Entry 2IWT (X-ray diffraction, 2.30 A resolution); this record covers chains A and B.

Chain A:
Protein: Thioredoxin H isoform 2
Organism: Hordeum vulgare
Reference sequence: Q7XZK2 (Q7XZK2_HORVD); residues 1-122 here = UniProt positions 1-122
Amino-acid sequence (125 residues; numbered -2 to 122; the number before each row is that of its first residue; numbers below 1 keep their minus sign (Gly-2 is residue -2)):
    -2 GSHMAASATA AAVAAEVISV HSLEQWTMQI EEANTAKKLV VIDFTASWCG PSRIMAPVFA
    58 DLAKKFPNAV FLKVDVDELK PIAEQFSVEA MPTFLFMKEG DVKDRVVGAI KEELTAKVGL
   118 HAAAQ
Not modelled in the structure: -2 to 12, 122
Sequence notes: engineered mutation Ser49 (Cys in Q7XZK2)

Chain B:
Protein: Alpha-amylase/subtilisin inhibitor
Organism: Hordeum vulgare
Reference sequence: P07596 (IAAS_HORVU); residues 0-181 here correspond to UniProt positions 22-203 (UniProt number = residue number + 22)
Amino-acid sequence (189 residues; row label = number of the first residue in the row; numbers below 1 keep their minus sign (Met-7 is residue -7)):
    -7 MHHHHHHAAD PPPVHDTDGH ELRADANYYV LSANRAHGGG LTMAPGHGRH CPLFVSQDPN
    53 GQHDGFPVRI TPYGVAPSDK IIRLSTDVRI SFRAYTTCLQ STEWHIDSEL AAGRRHVITG
   113 PVKDPSPSGR ENAFRIEKYS GAEVHEYKLM SSGDWCQDLG VFRDLKGGAW FLGATEPYHV
   173 VVFKKAPPA
Not modelled in the structure: -7 to -1
Sequence notes: engineered mutation Ser144 (Cys166 in P07596)
Disulfide bonds: Cys43-Cys90
Residues lining bound ligands:
  - citrate anion (FLC), molecule 1: Ser24, His29, Arg155, Pro169, Tyr170, His171, Val172
  - citrate anion (FLC), molecule 2: Asp50, His55, Asp56, Gly57, Phe58

Interface between chain A and chain B:
Disulfides between the chains: Cys46(A)-Cys148(B)
Contacting residue pairs (17):
  Trp45(A) - Cys148(B)  hydrophobic
  Cys46(A) - Cys148(B)  disulfide
  Pro48(A) - Ser144(B)
  Pro48(A) - Gly145(B)
  Pro48(A) - Asp146(B)
  Pro48(A) - Trp147(B)
  Pro48(A) - Cys148(B)
  Glu86(A) - Gln149(B)
  Glu86(A) - Glu168(B)
  Ala87(A) - Trp147(B)  hydrophobic
  Ala87(A) - Cys148(B)
  Ala87(A) - Gln149(B)
  Met88(A) - Trp147(B)
  Met88(A) - Cys148(B)  hydrogen bond (backbone-backbone)
  Val104(A) - Trp147(B)  hydrophobic
  Gly105(A) - Asp146(B)
  Ala106(A) - Asp146(B)  hydrogen bond (backbone-backbone)
Other interface residues (no listed pair), chain A (11 interface residues in all): Gly47, Pro89
Other interface residues (no listed pair), chain B (11 interface residues in all): Arg107, Arg127, Met142, Thr167

Summary:
The chain A/chain B interface involves 11 residues from each chain; the contacts include 1 disulfide bond and
2 hydrogen bonds. Main-chain hydrogen bonds include Met88(A)-Cys148(B) and Ala106(A)-Asp146(B). Bound to chain
B: citrate anion.
Chain A is Thioredoxin H isoform 2 and chain B is Alpha-amylase/subtilisin inhibitor, both from Hordeum
vulgare; the structure, Thioredoxin h2 (HvTrxh2) in a mixed disulfide complex with the target protein BASI,
was determined by X-ray diffraction.
